8K3Y - chains E and F of the 6 polymer chains in the assembly; structure by electron microscopy, 4.42 A resolution (low resolution: residue-level contacts below are approximate; hydrogen-bond / salt-bridge calls are withheld).

# Chain E
Molecule: Lon protease
From: Meiothermus taiwanensis
Notes: EC 3.4.21.53
UniProtKB: A0A059VAZ3 (A0A059VAZ3_9DEIN); residues 1-793 here = UniProt positions 1-793
Sequence (799 residues; numbered 1 to 799; the number before each row is that of its first residue):
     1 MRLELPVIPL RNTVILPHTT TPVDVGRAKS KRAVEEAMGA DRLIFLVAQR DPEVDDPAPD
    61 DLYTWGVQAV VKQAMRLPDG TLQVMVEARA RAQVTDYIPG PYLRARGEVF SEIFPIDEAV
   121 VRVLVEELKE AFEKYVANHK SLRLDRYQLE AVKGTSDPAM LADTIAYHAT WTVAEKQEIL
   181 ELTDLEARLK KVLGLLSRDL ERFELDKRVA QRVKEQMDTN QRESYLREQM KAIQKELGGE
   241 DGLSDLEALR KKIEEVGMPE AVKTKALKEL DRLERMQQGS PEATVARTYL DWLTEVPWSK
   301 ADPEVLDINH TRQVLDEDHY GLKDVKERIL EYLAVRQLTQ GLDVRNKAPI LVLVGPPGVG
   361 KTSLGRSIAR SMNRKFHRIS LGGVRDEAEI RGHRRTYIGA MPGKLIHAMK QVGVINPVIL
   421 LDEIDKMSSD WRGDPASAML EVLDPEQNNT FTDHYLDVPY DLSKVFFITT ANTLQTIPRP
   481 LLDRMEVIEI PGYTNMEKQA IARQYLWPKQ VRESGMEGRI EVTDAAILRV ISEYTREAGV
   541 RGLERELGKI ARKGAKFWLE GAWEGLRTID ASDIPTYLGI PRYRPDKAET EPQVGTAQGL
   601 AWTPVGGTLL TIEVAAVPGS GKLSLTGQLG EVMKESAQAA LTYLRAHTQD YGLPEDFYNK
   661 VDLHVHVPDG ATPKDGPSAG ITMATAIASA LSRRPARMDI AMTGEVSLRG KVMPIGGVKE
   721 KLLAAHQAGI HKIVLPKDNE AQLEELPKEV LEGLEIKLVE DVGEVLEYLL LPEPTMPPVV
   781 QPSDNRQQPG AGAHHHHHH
Disordered / not traced: 1, 775-799
Construct notes: engineered mutation S224 (Tyr in A0A059VAZ3); expression tag (794-799)
Small-molecule neighbours: ADP (adenosine-5'-diphosphate): H319, P356, P357, G358, V359, G360, K361, T362, S363, L364, R366, R378, E423, T470, Y493, I501, Y505, L506, V540, R541, E544

# Chain F
Molecule: Lon protease
From: Meiothermus taiwanensis
Notes: EC 3.4.21.53
UniProtKB: A0A059VAZ3 (A0A059VAZ3_9DEIN); residues 242-793 here = UniProt positions 242-793
Sequence (570 residues; numbered 224 to 793; the number before each row is that of its first residue):
   224 HHHHHHSSGE NLYFQGHMGL SDLEALRKKI EEVGMPEAVK TKALKELDRL ERMQQGSPEA
   284 TVARTYLDWL TEVPWSKADP EVLDINHTRQ VLDEDHYGLK DVKERILEYL AVRQLTQGLD
   344 VRNKAPILVL VGPPGVGKTS LGRSIARSMN RKFHRISLGG VRDEAEIRGH RRTYIGAMPG
   404 KLIHAMKQVG VINPVILLDE IDKMSSDWRG DPASAMLEVL DPEQNNTFTD HYLDVPYDLS
   464 KVFFITTANT LQTIPRPLLD RMEVIEIPGY TNMEKQAIAR QYLWPKQVRE SGMEGRIEVT
   524 DAAILRVISE YTREAGVRGL ERELGKIARK GAKFWLEGAW EGLRTIDASD IPTYLGIPRY
   584 RPDKAETEPQ VGTAQGLAWT PVGGTLLTIK VAAVPGSGKL SLTGQLGEVM KESAQAALTY
   644 LRAHTQDYGL PEDFYNKVDL HVHVPDGATP KDGPSAGITM ATAIASALSR RPARMDIAMT
   704 GEVSLRGKVM PIGGVKEKLL AAHQAGIHKI VLPKDNEAQL EELPKEVLEG LEIKLVEDVG
   764 EVLEYLLLPE PTMPPVVQPS DNRQQPGAGA
Disordered / not traced: 224-243, 775-793
Construct notes: expression tag (224-241); engineered mutation K613 (Glu in A0A059VAZ3)

# Interface between chain E and chain F
Residue-residue contacts (68; chain E residue first):
  E223(E) - P281(F)
  L226(E) - G279(F)
  L226(E) - S280(F)
  L226(E) - P281(F)
  R227(E) - P281(F)
  Q229(E) - Q278(F)
  M230(E) - R272(F)
  M230(E) - S280(F)
  M230(E) - E282(F)
  K231(E) - T396(F)
  I233(E) - R275(F)
  Q278(E) - T396(F)
  T284(E) - R432(F)
  I398(E) - R432(F)
  R512(E) - Q340(F)
  S514(E) - V335(F)
  G515(E) - L338(F)
  E517(E) - L338(F)
  E517(E) - Q340(F)
  R519(E) - L338(F)
  R552(E) - R328(F)
  R552(E) - E331(F)
  K553(E) - R328(F)
  K553(E) - E331(F)
  K556(E) - I308(F)
  K556(E) - E327(F)
  K556(E) - E331(F)
  L559(E) - D307(F)
  L559(E) - I308(F)
  L559(E) - N309(F)
  L559(E) - A334(F)
  L559(E) - Q337(F)
  E560(E) - I308(F)
  E560(E) - N309(F)
  E560(E) - R312(F)
  L578(E) - E745(F)
  G579(E) - E745(F)
  I580(E) - D738(F)
  I580(E) - A741(F)
  I580(E) - Q742(F)
  I580(E) - E745(F)
  P581(E) - D738(F)
  R582(E) - D738(F)
  E591(E) - K711(F)
  G595(E) - R709(F)
  E613(E) - S707(F)
  E613(E) - L708(F)
  V614(E) - L708(F)
  V614(E) - R709(F)
  A615(E) - T642(F)
  A615(E) - L708(F)
  A615(E) - R709(F)
  V617(E) - T642(F)
  V617(E) - R645(F)
  V617(E) - A646(F)
  P618(E) - R645(F)
  P618(E) - Y658(F)
  G619(E) - Y658(F)
  G627(E) - E635(F)
  D662(E) - R645(F)
  H664(E) - Q638(F)
  H664(E) - T642(F)
  H664(E) - L708(F)
  V665(E) - L708(F)
  H666(E) - E635(F)
  H666(E) - L708(F)
  A690(E) - R709(F)
  R693(E) - R709(F)
Interface residues without a listed pair, chain E (48 interface residues in all): Q234, P281, G399, A555, V594, T596, A616, T626
Interface residues without a listed pair, chain F (43 interface residues in all): L306, R394, R395, I398, G433, A639, V706, E760

# Overview
The interface between chain E and chain F involves 48 residues on one side and 43 on the other. Ligands of
chain E: ADP.
Chain E is Lon protease and chain F is Lon protease, both from Meiothermus taiwanensis; the structure, The
"5+1" heteromeric structure of Lon protease consisting of a spiral pentamer with Y224S mutation and ..., was
determined by electron microscopy together with 7YPK from the same study.
